PDB entry 1S72 | X-ray diffraction, 2.40 A resolution | chains 0 and M of the 31 polymer chains in the assembly

[Chain 0]
Molecule: 23S ribosomal RNA
Organism: Haloarcula marismortui
Sequence (2922 nucleotides; each row starts with the number of its first residue):
     2 UUGGCUACUA UGCCAGCUGG UGGAUUGCUC GGCUCAGGCG CUGAUGAAGG ACGUGCCAAG
    62 CUGCGAUAAG CCAUGGGGAG CCGCACGGAG GCGAAGAACC AUGGAUUUCC GAAUGAGAAU
   122 CUCUCUAACA AUUGCUUCGC GCAAUGAGGA ACCCCGAGAA CUGAAACAUC UCAGUAUCGG
   182 GAGGAACAGA AAACGCAAUG UGAUGUCGUU AGUAACCGCG AGUGAACGCG AUACAGCCCA
   242 AACCGAAGCC CUCACGGGCA AUGUGGUGUC AGGGCUACCU CUCAUCAGCC GACCGUCUCG
   302 ACGAAGUCUC UUGGAACAGA GCGUGAUACA GGGUGACAAC CCCGUACUCG AGACCAGUAC
   362 GACGUGCGGU AGUGCCAGAG UAGCGGGGGU UGGAUAUCCC UCGCGAAUAA CGCAGGCAUC
   422 GACUGCGAAG GCUAAACACA ACCUGAGACC GAUAGUGAAC AAGUAGUGUG AACGAACGCU
   482 GCAAAGUACC CUCAGAAGGG AGGCGAAAUA GAGCAUGAAA UCAGUUGGCG AUCGAGCGAC
   542 AGGGCAUACA AGGUCCCUCG ACGAAUGACC GACGCGCGAG CGUCCAGUAA GACUCACGGG
   602 AAGCCGAUGU UCUGUCGUAC GUUUUGAAAA ACGAGCCAGG GAGUGUGUCU GCAUGGCAAG
   662 UCUAACCGGA GUAUCCGGGG AGGCACAGGG AAACCGACAU GGCCGCAGGG CUUUGCCCGA
   722 GGGCCGCCGU CUUCAAGGGC GGGGAGCCAU GUGGACACGA CCCGAAUCCG GACGAUCUAC
   782 GCAUGGACAA GAUGAAGCGU GCCGAAAGGC ACGUGGAAGU CUGUUAGAGU UGGUGUCCUA
   842 CAAUACCCUC UCGUGAUCUA UGUGUAGGGG UGAAAGGCCC AUCGAGUCCG GCAACAGCUG
   902 GUUCCAAUCG AAACAUGUCG AAGCAUGACC UCCGCCGAGG UAGUCUGUGA GGUAGAGCGA
   962 CCGAUUGGUG UGUCCGCCUC CGAGAGGAGU CGGCACACCU GUCAAACUCC AAACUUACAG
  1022 ACGCCGUUUG ACGCGGGGAU UCCGGUGCGC GGGGUAAGCC UGUGUACCAG GAGGGGAACA
  1082 ACCCAGAGAU AGGUUAAGGU CCCCAAGUGU GGAUUAAGUG UAAUCCUCUG AAGGUGGUCU
  1142 CGAGCCCUAG ACAGCCGGGA GGUGAGCUUA GAAGCAGCUA CCCUCUAAGA AAAGCGUAAC
  1202 AGCUUACCGG CCGAGGUUUG AGGCGCCCAA AAUGAUCGGG ACUCAAAUCC ACCACCGAGA
  1262 CCUGUCCGUA CCACUCAUAC UGGUAAUCGA GUAGAUUGGC GCUCUAAUUG GAUGGAAGUA
  1322 GGGGUGAAAA CUCCUAUGGA CCGAUUAGUG ACGAAAAUCC UGGCCAUAGU AGCAGCGAUA
  1382 GUCGGGUGAG AACCCCGACG GCCUAAUGGA UAAGGGUUCC UCAGCACUGC UGAUCAGCUG
  1442 AGGGUUAGCC GGUCCUAAGU CAUACCGCAA CUCGACUAUG ACGAAAUGGG AAACGGGUUA
  1502 AUAUUCCCGU GCCACUAUGC AGUGAAAGUU GACGCCCUGG GGUCGAUCAC GCUGGGCAUU
  1562 CGCCCAGUCG AACCGUCCAA CUCCGUGGAA GCCGUAAUGG CAGGAAGCGG ACGAACGGCG
  1622 GCAUAGGGAA ACGUGAUUCA ACCUGGGGCC CAUGAAAAGA CGAGCAUAGU GUCCGUACCG
  1682 AGAACCGACA CAGGUGUCCA UGGCGGCGAA AGCCAAGGCC UGUCGGGAGC AACCAACGUU
  1742 AGGGAAUUCG GCAAGUUAGU CCCGUACCUU CGGAAGAAGG GAUGCCUGCU CCGGAACGGA
  1802 GCAGGUCGCA GUGACUCGGA AGCUCGGACU GUCUAGUAAC AACAUAGGUG ACCGCAAAUC
  1862 CGCAAGGACU CGUACGGUCA CUGAAUCCUG CCCAGUGCAG GUAUCUGAAC ACCUCGUACA
  1922 AGAGGACGAA GGACCUGUCA ACGGCGGGGG UAACUAUGAC CCUCUUAAGG UAGCGUAGUA
  1982 CCUUGCCGCA UCAGUAGCGG CUUGCAUGAA UGGAUUAACC AGAGCUUCAC UGUCCCAACG
  2042 UUGGGCCCGG UGAACUGUAC AUUCCAGUGC GGAGUCUGGA GACACCCAGG GGGAAGCGAA
  2102 GACCCUAUGG AGCUUUACUG CAGGCUGUCG CUGAGACGUG GUCGCCGAUG UGCAGCAUAG
  2162 GUAGGAGACA CUACACAGGU ACCCGCGCUA GCGGGCCACC GAGUCAACAG UGAAAUACUA
  2222 CCCGUCGGUG ACUGCGACUC UCACUCCGGG AGGAGGACAC CGAUAGCCGG GCAGUUUGAC
  2282 UGGGGCGGUA CGCGCUCGAA AAGAUAUCGA GCGCGCCCUA UGGCUAUCUC AGCCGGGACA
  2342 GAGACCCGGC GAAGAGUGCA AGAGCAAAAG AUAGCUUGAC AGUGUUCUUC CCAACGAGGA
  2402 ACGCUGACGC GAAAGCGUGG UCUAGCGAAC CAAUUAGCCU GCUUGAUGCG GGCAAUUGAU
  2462 GACAGAAAAG CUACCCUAGG GAUAACAGAG UCGUCACUCG CAAGAGCACA UAUCGACCGA
  2522 GUGGCUUGCU ACCUCGAUGU CGGUUCCCUC CAUCCUGCCC GUGCAGAAGC GGGCAAGGGU
  2582 GAGGUUGUUC GCCUAUUAAA GGAGGUCGUG AGCUGGGUUU AGACCGUCGU GAGACAGGUC
  2642 GGCUGCUAUC UACUGGGUGU GUAAUGGUGU CUGACAAGAA CGACCGUAUA GUACGAGAGG
  2702 AACUACGGUU GGUGGCCACU GGUGUACCGG UUGUUCGAGA GAGCACGUGC CGGGUAGCCA
  2762 CGCCACACGG GGUAAGAGCU GAACGCAUCU AAGCUCGAAA CCCACUUGGA AAAGAGACAC
  2822 CGCCGAGGUC CCGCGUACAA GACGCGGUCG AUAGACUCGG GGUGUGCGCG UCGAGGUAAC
  2882 GAGACGUUAA GCCCACGAGC ACUAACAGAC CAAAGCCAUC AU
Disordered / not traced: 2-9, 126-127, 715, 971-998, 1560, 1952-1963, 2137-2236, 2339-2343, 2665-2666, 2915-2923
Differences from the reference sequence: conflict C560 (U3155 in 3377779); modified residue (628, 2587-2588, 2619, 2621)
Modified positions: 1MA (6-hydro-1-methyladenosine-5'-monophosphate) at position 628, OMU (o2'-methyluridine 5'-monophosphate) at position 2587, OMG (o2'-methylguanosine-5'-monophosphate) at position 2588, UR3 (3-methyluridine-5'-monophoshate) at position 2619, PSU (pseudouridine-5'-monophosphate) at position 2621
Ion coordination: Mg2+ site 1 near G28 (its only coordinating residue here); Na+ site 1: C40, A442, C443; Na+ site 2: G56, A59, G61; Na+ site 3 near U108 (its only coordinating residue here); Mg2+ site 2 near U115 (its only coordinating residue here); Na+ site 4: C141, G142; Na+ site 5 near U146 (its only coordinating residue here); Mg2+ site 3: C162, U2276; K+ site 1: C162, U163, U172; Mg2+ site 4: A165, A167, C168; Na+ site 6: A165, A166, A167; Mg2+ site 5: A166, G219; 62 more Na+ sites not listed; 97 more Mg2+ sites not listed; 1 more K+ sites not listed

[Chain M]
Protein: 50S ribosomal protein L15e
Organism: Haloarcula marismortui
Amino-acid sequence (194 residues; each row starts with the number of its first residue):
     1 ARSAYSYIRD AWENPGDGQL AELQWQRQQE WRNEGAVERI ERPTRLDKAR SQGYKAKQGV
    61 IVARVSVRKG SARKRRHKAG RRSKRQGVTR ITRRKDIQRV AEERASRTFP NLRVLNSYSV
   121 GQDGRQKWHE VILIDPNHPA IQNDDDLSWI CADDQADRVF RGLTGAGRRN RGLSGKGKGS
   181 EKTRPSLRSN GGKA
Ion coordination: Na+ site 1: Ser106, Phe109, Leu112; Na+ site 2: Lys193 (shared with C399(0) of chain 0)

[Interface between chain 0 and chain M]
Pairs across the interface - 272 pairs, chain 0 then chain M:
  U133(0) - Thr108(M)  hydrogen bond to the sugar
  U133(0) - Pro110(M)  base contact
  U134(0) - Thr108(M)  phosphate contact
  U134(0) - Phe109(M)  phosphate contact
  U134(0) - Asn111(M)  hydrogen bond to the sugar
  G135(0) - Arg39(M)  salt bridge to the phosphate
  G135(0) - Ile61(M)  phosphate contact
  G135(0) - Phe109(M)  phosphate contact
  G135(0) - Asn111(M)  hydrogen bond to the sugar
  G135(0) - Leu112(M)  sugar contact
  G135(0) - Asp135(M)  hydrogen bond to the sugar
  C136(0) - Arg39(M)  salt bridge to the phosphate
  C136(0) - Gln58(M)  phosphate contact
  C136(0) - His138(M)  hydrogen bond to the sugar
  U137(0) - Gln58(M)  phosphate contact
  A145(0) - Asn111(M)  sugar contact
  A145(0) - Asn137(M)  sugar contact
  U146(0) - Pro110(M)  sugar contact
  C154(0) - Arg188(M)  salt bridge to the phosphate
  C155(0) - Arg161(M)  hydrogen bond to the sugar
  C155(0) - Arg171(M)  hydrogen bond to the phosphate
  C155(0) - Ser186(M)  hydrogen bond to the phosphate
  C155(0) - Arg188(M)  salt bridge to the phosphate
  C155(0) - Ser189(M)  phosphate contact
  C156(0) - Arg99(M)  hydrogen bond to the phosphate
  C156(0) - Phe160(M)  sugar contact
  C156(0) - Arg161(M)  sugar contact
  C156(0) - Gly162(M)  sugar contact
  C156(0) - Arg171(M)  salt bridge to the phosphate
  C156(0) - Ser186(M)  phosphate contact
  C156(0) - Leu187(M)  hydrogen bond to the phosphate
  C156(0) - Arg188(M)  hydrogen bond to the phosphate
  G157(0) - Lys95(M)  hydrogen bond to the sugar
  G157(0) - Arg99(M)  salt bridge to the phosphate
  G157(0) - Asn170(M)  hydrogen bond to the phosphate
  G157(0) - Arg171(M)  phosphate contact
  G157(0) - Leu187(M)  phosphate contact
  A158(0) - Arg93(M)  hydrogen bond to the phosphate
  A158(0) - Arg94(M)  hydrogen bond to the phosphate
  G159(0) - Lys74(M)  salt bridge to the phosphate
  G159(0) - Arg93(M)  salt bridge to the phosphate
  A160(0) - Arg81(M)  hydrogen bond to the sugar
  A160(0) - Arg85(M)  phosphate contact
  A161(0) - Gly80(M)  sugar contact
  A161(0) - Arg81(M)  phosphate contact
  A161(0) - Arg82(M)  salt bridge to the phosphate
  A169(0) - Ser83(M)  phosphate contact
  U170(0) - Arg82(M)  salt bridge to the phosphate
  U170(0) - Ser83(M)  hydrogen bond to the phosphate
  U170(0) - Lys84(M)  hydrogen bond to the phosphate
  C171(0) - Arg82(M)  salt bridge to the phosphate
  C171(0) - Lys84(M)  phosphate contact
  U172(0) - Arg82(M)  hydrogen bond to the base
  C173(0) - Arg82(M)  base contact
  A174(0) - Arg85(M)  base contact
  G175(0) - Arg94(M)  hydrogen bond to the base
  G175(0) - Gly191(M)  sugar contact
  G175(0) - Gly192(M)  base contact
  G175(0) - Lys193(M)  phosphate contact
  U176(0) - Gly191(M)  phosphate contact
  G181(0) - Arg107(M)  hydrogen bond to the sugar
  G181(0) - Phe160(M)  hydrogen bond to the base
  G182(0) - Asp157(M)  hydrogen bond to the sugar
  G182(0) - Arg161(M)  sugar contact
  A183(0) - Asp153(M)  phosphate contact
  A183(0) - Asp154(M)  sugar contact
  A183(0) - Ala156(M)  sugar contact
  A183(0) - Asp157(M)  sugar contact
  A183(0) - Arg161(M)  hydrogen bond to the sugar
  A187(0) - Arg161(M)  phosphate contact
  C188(0) - Asp154(M)  phosphate contact
  C188(0) - Arg161(M)  salt bridge to the phosphate
  C188(0) - Leu163(M)  phosphate contact
  C188(0) - Arg171(M)  hydrogen bond to the phosphate
  C188(0) - Pro185(M)  hydrogen bond to the sugar
  C188(0) - Ser186(M)  sugar contact
  A189(0) - Leu163(M)  phosphate contact
  A189(0) - Arg168(M)  salt bridge to the phosphate
  A189(0) - Arg171(M)  salt bridge to the phosphate
  A189(0) - Leu173(M)  sugar contact
  A189(0) - Arg184(M)  hydrogen bond to the phosphate
  A189(0) - Pro185(M)  sugar contact
  G190(0) - Leu173(M)  phosphate contact
  G190(0) - Lys176(M)  phosphate contact
  G190(0) - Arg184(M)  salt bridge to the phosphate
  A191(0) - Lys176(M)  salt bridge to the phosphate
  A192(0) - Lys176(M)  hydrogen bond to the base
  A193(0) - Ser174(M)  phosphate contact
  A193(0) - Lys176(M)  phosphate contact
  A194(0) - Lys176(M)  sugar contact
  A194(0) - Gly177(M)  phosphate contact
  C195(0) - Gly177(M)  phosphate contact
  C195(0) - Lys178(M)  hydrogen bond to the phosphate
  A204(0) - Lys176(M)  hydrogen bond to the sugar
  U205(0) - Arg184(M)  phosphate contact
  G206(0) - Arg184(M)  phosphate contact
  G206(0) - Pro185(M)  phosphate contact
  U207(0) - Pro185(M)  phosphate contact
  A226(0) - Lys182(M)  sugar contact
  A227(0) - Glu181(M)  sugar contact
  C239(0) - Asp146(M)  hydrogen bond to the sugar
  C240(0) - Asp146(M)  phosphate contact
  A241(0) - Arg50(M)  sugar contact
  A241(0) - Ser51(M)  sugar contact
  A242(0) - Ser3(M)  phosphate contact
  A242(0) - Tyr5(M)  phosphate contact
  A242(0) - Arg50(M)  salt bridge to the phosphate
  A243(0) - Ala1(M)  hydrogen bond to the phosphate
  A243(0) - Ser3(M)  phosphate contact
  C244(0) - Ala1(M)  hydrogen bond to the phosphate
  C251(0) - Gln58(M)  sugar contact
  C251(0) - His138(M)  sugar contact
  C251(0) - Pro139(M)  phosphate contact
  C251(0) - Ala140(M)  sugar contact
  C251(0) - Asn143(M)  hydrogen bond to the phosphate
  C252(0) - Pro139(M)  phosphate contact
  G259(0) - Gln58(M)  base contact
  C260(0) - Gln58(M)  sugar contact
  A261(0) - Arg42(M)  salt bridge to the phosphate
  A261(0) - Ala56(M)  sugar contact
  A262(0) - Arg42(M)  salt bridge to the phosphate
  U263(0) - Arg42(M)  hydrogen bond to the sugar
  U263(0) - Leu46(M)  phosphate contact
  G264(0) - Tyr5(M)  hydrogen bond to the phosphate
  G264(0) - Leu46(M)  phosphate contact
  G264(0) - Arg50(M)  salt bridge to the phosphate
  G264(0) - Tyr54(M)  phosphate contact
  G264(0) - Ala56(M)  sugar contact
  U265(0) - Arg50(M)  salt bridge to the phosphate
  U265(0) - Lys55(M)  phosphate contact
  U265(0) - Ala56(M)  hydrogen bond to the phosphate
  G266(0) - Lys55(M)  salt bridge to the phosphate
  G266(0) - Lys57(M)  salt bridge to the phosphate
  G266(0) - Asp144(M)  phosphate contact
  C376(0) - Ala1(M)  hydrogen bond to the sugar
  C377(0) - Ala1(M)  sugar contact
  C377(0) - Arg2(M)  phosphate contact
  A378(0) - Arg9(M)  salt bridge to the phosphate
  G379(0) - Arg9(M)  sugar contact
  G379(0) - Lys48(M)  phosphate contact
  G379(0) - Ser51(M)  hydrogen bond to the base
  A380(0) - Arg9(M)  phosphate contact
  A380(0) - Trp12(M)  sugar contact
  A380(0) - Glu13(M)  base contact
  A380(0) - Lys48(M)  salt bridge to the phosphate
  G381(0) - Glu13(M)  base contact
  G381(0) - Pro15(M)  base contact
  G381(0) - Arg45(M)  salt bridge to the phosphate
  G381(0) - Lys48(M)  salt bridge to the phosphate
  G388(0) - Arg90(M)  sugar contact
  G388(0) - Thr92(M)  base contact
  G389(0) - Arg90(M)  salt bridge to the phosphate
  G390(0) - Lys84(M)  salt bridge to the phosphate
  G390(0) - Arg94(M)  sugar contact
  G390(0) - Ala194(M)  base contact
  U391(0) - Lys84(M)  salt bridge to the phosphate
  U391(0) - Arg85(M)  salt bridge to the phosphate
  U391(0) - Arg94(M)  sugar contact
  U391(0) - Lys193(M)  hydrogen bond to the sugar
  U391(0) - Ala194(M)  sugar contact
  U392(0) - Lys182(M)  sugar contact
  U392(0) - Lys193(M)  sugar contact
  G393(0) - Glu181(M)  base contact
  G393(0) - Lys182(M)  hydrogen bond to the base
  G394(0) - Lys178(M)  base contact
  G394(0) - Gly179(M)  base contact
  G394(0) - Glu181(M)  hydrogen bond to the base
  G394(0) - Lys182(M)  hydrogen bond to the base
  U398(0) - Gly179(M)  hydrogen bond to the sugar
  C399(0) - Gly172(M)  phosphate contact
  C399(0) - Lys178(M)  phosphate contact
  C399(0) - Gly179(M)  sugar contact
  C399(0) - Thr183(M)  sugar contact
  C399(0) - Ala194(M)  hydrogen bond to the sugar
  C400(0) - Arg94(M)  hydrogen bond to the sugar
  C400(0) - Arg169(M)  phosphate contact
  C400(0) - Asn170(M)  phosphate contact
  C400(0) - Gly172(M)  phosphate contact
  C401(0) - Thr92(M)  hydrogen bond to the base
  C401(0) - Arg93(M)  hydrogen bond to the sugar
  C401(0) - Arg94(M)  sugar contact
  C401(0) - Asp96(M)  phosphate contact
  C401(0) - Asn170(M)  phosphate contact
  U402(0) - Gly70(M)  hydrogen bond to the phosphate
  U402(0) - Ser71(M)  sugar contact
  U402(0) - Thr92(M)  sugar contact
  U402(0) - Asp96(M)  phosphate contact
  U402(0) - Ile97(M)  hydrogen bond to the phosphate
  C403(0) - Lys69(M)  phosphate contact
  C403(0) - Gly70(M)  hydrogen bond to the phosphate
  C403(0) - Lys127(M)  salt bridge to the phosphate
  G404(0) - Lys69(M)  salt bridge to the phosphate
  G404(0) - Gln122(M)  hydrogen bond to the phosphate
  A407(0) - Asn14(M)  phosphate contact
  U409(0) - Glu13(M)  base contact
  G416(0) - Lys178(M)  salt bridge to the phosphate
  G417(0) - Lys178(M)  hydrogen bond to the sugar
  G431(0) - Lys48(M)  salt bridge to the phosphate
  G431(0) - Ser51(M)  sugar contact
  G431(0) - Gln52(M)  hydrogen bond to the phosphate
  G431(0) - Asn116(M)  hydrogen bond to the phosphate
  G432(0) - Asn116(M)  phosphate contact
  G432(0) - Trp149(M)  hydrogen bond to the sugar
  G432(0) - Gly165(M)  hydrogen bond to the phosphate
  C433(0) - Trp149(M)  sugar contact
  C433(0) - Arg158(M)  salt bridge to the phosphate
  C433(0) - Arg168(M)  salt bridge to the phosphate
  U434(0) - Gln155(M)  hydrogen bond to the phosphate
  C770(0) - Ala79(M)  phosphate contact
  C770(0) - Gly80(M)  hydrogen bond to the phosphate
  C770(0) - Arg81(M)  hydrogen bond to the phosphate
  G771(0) - Ala79(M)  phosphate contact
  G771(0) - Arg81(M)  salt bridge to the phosphate
  G869(0) - Lys78(M)  sugar contact
  G870(0) - Lys78(M)  phosphate contact
  C1467(0) - Gly35(M)  phosphate contact
  C1467(0) - Ala36(M)  hydrogen bond to the phosphate
  G1468(0) - Ala36(M)  phosphate contact
  C1469(0) - Arg68(M)  salt bridge to the phosphate
  C1469(0) - Arg73(M)  salt bridge to the phosphate
  C1469(0) - Arg104(M)  salt bridge to the phosphate
  A1470(0) - Arg68(M)  salt bridge to the phosphate
  A1470(0) - Ala72(M)  phosphate contact
  A1470(0) - Arg73(M)  hydrogen bond to the phosphate
  A1470(0) - Arg93(M)  salt bridge to the phosphate
  A1470(0) - Lys95(M)  hydrogen bond to the sugar
  A1470(0) - Val100(M)  phosphate contact
  A1471(0) - Val100(M)  phosphate contact
  A1471(0) - Arg104(M)  salt bridge to the phosphate
  A1471(0) - Arg107(M)  phosphate contact
  C1472(0) - Arg107(M)  salt bridge to the phosphate
  G1863(0) - Arg75(M)  phosphate contact
  C1864(0) - Arg73(M)  sugar contact
  C1864(0) - Lys74(M)  sugar contact
  C1864(0) - Arg75(M)  salt bridge to the phosphate
  G2121(0) - Arg76(M)  base contact
  G2121(0) - Ser83(M)  sugar contact
  G2121(0) - Gln86(M)  hydrogen bond to the base
  C2122(0) - Arg76(M)  hydrogen bond to the sugar
  C2122(0) - Gln86(M)  hydrogen bond to the sugar
  C2122(0) - Gly87(M)  phosphate contact
  C2122(0) - Val88(M)  phosphate contact
  A2123(0) - Arg76(M)  hydrogen bond to the sugar
  A2123(0) - Gly87(M)  phosphate contact
  A2123(0) - Val88(M)  hydrogen bond to the phosphate
  A2123(0) - Thr89(M)  hydrogen bond to the phosphate
  G2131(0) - Gly124(M)  hydrogen bond to the base
  C2132(0) - Asp123(M)  sugar contact
  C2132(0) - Gly124(M)  hydrogen bond to the sugar
  U2133(0) - Trp25(M)  phosphate contact
  C2243(0) - Trp25(M)  sugar contact
  A2244(0) - Trp25(M)  sugar contact
  A2244(0) - Gln29(M)  sugar contact
  A2244(0) - Arg32(M)  hydrogen bond to the phosphate
  C2245(0) - Gln29(M)  phosphate contact
  C2245(0) - Arg32(M)  salt bridge to the phosphate
  U2246(0) - Arg125(M)  salt bridge to the phosphate
  C2262(0) - Arg125(M)  sugar contact
  G2263(0) - Lys69(M)  sugar contact
  G2263(0) - Gly70(M)  phosphate contact
  G2263(0) - Arg73(M)  sugar contact
  A2264(0) - Gly70(M)  phosphate contact
  A2264(0) - Ser71(M)  hydrogen bond to the phosphate
  A2266(0) - Arg90(M)  salt bridge to the phosphate
  G2272(0) - Arg76(M)  base contact
  C2273(0) - Arg76(M)  hydrogen bond to the base
  A2274(0) - His77(M)  hydrogen bond to the sugar
  A2274(0) - Gly80(M)  phosphate contact
  A2274(0) - Arg81(M)  hydrogen bond to the sugar
  A2274(0) - Gln86(M)  hydrogen bond to the base
  G2275(0) - Gly80(M)  phosphate contact
  G2275(0) - Arg81(M)  sugar contact
Interface residues without a listed pair, chain 0 (124 interface residues in all): A144, G184, G225, C250, A288, A430, A1865, G2124, U2265
Interface residues without a listed pair, chain M (122 interface residues in all): Gly59, Ser66, Ile91, Glu103, Ser119, Asp145

[Overview]
124 residues of chain 0 face 122 of chain M across their interface, with 77 hydrogen bonds and 49 salt
bridges. Polar pairs include U172(0)-Arg82(M), G175(0)-Arg94(M) and G181(0)-Phe160(M). The Na+ site 1 is built
by C40(0), A442(0) and C443(0).
Here chain 0 is 23S ribosomal RNA and chain M is 50S ribosomal protein L15e, both from Haloarcula marismortui.
Entry 1S72 (Refined crystal structure of the haloarcula marismortui large ribosomal subunit at 2.4 angstrom
resolution) was determined by X-ray diffraction.
